Entry 9CA9 (electron microscopy, 3.56 A resolution); this record covers chains B and F of the 10 polymer chains in the assembly.

[Chain B]
Molecule: Vacuolar protein sorting-associated protein 72 homolog
Organism: Homo sapiens
Reference sequence: Q15906 (VPS72_HUMAN); residues 1-364 here = UniProt positions 1-364
Amino-acid sequence (364 residues; each row starts with the number of its first residue):
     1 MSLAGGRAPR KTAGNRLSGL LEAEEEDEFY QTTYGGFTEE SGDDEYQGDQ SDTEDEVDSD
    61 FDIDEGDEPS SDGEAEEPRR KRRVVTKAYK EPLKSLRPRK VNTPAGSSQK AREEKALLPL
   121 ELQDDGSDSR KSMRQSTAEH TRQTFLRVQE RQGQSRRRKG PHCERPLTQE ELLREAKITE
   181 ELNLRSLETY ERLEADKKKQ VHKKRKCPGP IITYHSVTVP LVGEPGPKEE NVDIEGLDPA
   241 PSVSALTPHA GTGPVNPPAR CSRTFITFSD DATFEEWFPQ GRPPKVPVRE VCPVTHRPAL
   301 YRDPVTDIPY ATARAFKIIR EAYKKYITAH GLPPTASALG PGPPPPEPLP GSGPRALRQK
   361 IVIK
Disordered / not traced: 1-209, 222-258, 332-364
UniProt features mapped onto this chain:
  - DNA-binding region: Arg156 to Lys206
  - modified residue (Phosphoserine): Ser127, Ser129
  - cross-link: Lys115 (Glycyl lysine isopeptide (Lys-Gly) (interchain with G-Cter in SUMO2))

[Chain F]
Molecule: RuvB-like 2
Organism: Homo sapiens
Notes: EC 3.6.4.12
Reference sequence: Q9Y230 (RUVB2_HUMAN); residue numbers follow UniProt; this construct covers 1-463
Amino-acid sequence (463 residues; each row starts with the number of its first residue):
     1 MATVTATTKV PEIRDVTRIE RIGAHSHIRG LGLDDALEPR QASQGMVGQL AARRAAGVVL
    61 EMIREGKIAG RAVLIAGQPG TGKTAIAMGM AQALGPDTPF TAIAGSEIFS LEMSKTEALT
   121 QAFRRSIGVR IKEETEIIEG EVVEIQIDRP ATGTGSKVGK LTLKTTEMET IYDLGTKMIE
   181 SLTKDKVQAG DVITIDKATG KISKLGRSFT RARDYDAMGS QTKFVQCPDG ELQKRKEVVH
   241 TVSLHEIDVI NSRTQGFLAL FSGDTGEIKS EVREQINAKV AEWREEGKAE IIPGVLFIDE
   301 VHMLDIESFS FLNRALESDM APVLIMATNR GITRIRGTSY QSPHGIPIDL LDRLLIVSTT
   361 PYSEKDTKQI LRIRCEEEDV EMSEDAYTVL TRIGLETSLR YAIQLITAAS LVCRKRKGTE
   421 VQVDDIKRVY SLFLDESRST QYMKEYQDAF LFNELKGETM DTS
Disordered / not traced: 1-15, 454-463
Ion coordination: Mg2+: Thr84 (together with ADP)
Residues lining bound ligands:
  - ADP (adenosine-5'-diphosphate), molecule 1: Ala24, His25, His27, Ile28, Gly45, Met46, Val47, Gln49, Gln78, Pro79, Gly80, Thr81, Gly82, Lys83, Thr84, Ala85, Tyr362, Ile370, Leu399, Arg400, Ile403
  - ADP, molecule 2: Arg314, Glu317, Arg353
UniProt features mapped onto this chain:
  - binding site (ATP): Gly77 to Thr84
  - modified residue: Ala2 (N-acetylalanine), Ser437 (Phosphoserine)
  - cross-link (Glycyl lysine isopeptide (Lys-Gly)): Lys9 (interchain with G-Cter in SUMO2), Lys444 (interchain with G-Cter in SUMO2), Lys456 (interchain with G-Cter in SUMO2)

[Interface between chain B and chain F]
Contacting residue pairs (42; chain B residue first):
  Pro210(B) - Pro150(F)
  Pro210(B) - Ala151(F)  hydrogen bond (backbone-backbone)
  Ile211(B) - Asp148(F)
  Ile211(B) - Arg149(F)
  Ile211(B) - Ala151(F)
  Ile212(B) - Ile147(F)
  Ile212(B) - Asp148(F)
  Ile212(B) - Arg149(F)  hydrogen bond (backbone-backbone)
  Thr213(B) - Ile147(F)
  Thr213(B) - Asp148(F)  hydrogen bond
  Tyr214(B) - Ile145(F)
  Tyr214(B) - Gln146(F)
  Tyr214(B) - Ile147(F)  hydrogen bond (backbone-backbone)
  Tyr214(B) - Val187(F)
  Tyr214(B) - Gln188(F)
  His215(B) - Glu144(F)  salt bridge
  His215(B) - Ile145(F)
  His215(B) - Gln146(F)  hydrogen bond
  Ser216(B) - Glu144(F)
  Ser216(B) - Ile145(F)  hydrogen bond (backbone-backbone)
  Ser216(B) - Gln188(F)
  Ser216(B) - Ala189(F)  hydrogen bond (side chain-backbone)
  Val217(B) - Val143(F)
  Val217(B) - Ala189(F)
  Thr218(B) - Val143(F)  hydrogen bond (side chain-backbone)
  Thr218(B) - Ala189(F)
  Thr218(B) - Phe209(F)
  Arg260(B) - Glu141(F)  salt bridge
  Arg260(B) - Phe209(F)
  Cys261(B) - Phe209(F)
  Cys261(B) - Thr210(F)
  Ser262(B) - Ala189(F)  hydrogen bond (side chain-backbone)
  Ser262(B) - Arg207(F)
  Ser262(B) - Phe209(F)
  Ser262(B) - Thr210(F)  hydrogen bond (backbone-backbone)
  Ser262(B) - Arg211(F)
  Ser262(B) - Ala212(F)  hydrogen bond (backbone-backbone)
  Arg263(B) - Ala212(F)
  Arg263(B) - Asp214(F)  salt bridge
  Thr264(B) - Tyr215(F)  hydrogen bond (backbone-side chain)
  Thr273(B) - Ala151(F)
  Trp277(B) - Arg149(F)
Interface residues without a listed pair, chain B (17 interface residues in all): Glu276
Interface residues without a listed pair, chain F (23 interface residues in all): Val142, Thr152, Gly190

[Overview]
17 residues of chain B face 23 of chain F across their interface; the contacts include 12 hydrogen bonds and 3
salt bridges. Polar contacts include His215(B)-Glu144(F), Arg260(B)-Glu141(F) and Arg263(B)-Asp214(F). Chain F
binds ADP.
Here chain B is Vacuolar protein sorting-associated protein 72 homolog and chain F is RuvB-like 2, both from
Homo sapiens. Entry 9CA9 (Cryo-EM structure of the human SRCAP complex in the unbound state (composite
structure)) was determined by electron microscopy.
